2XTR - chain A; structure by X-ray diffraction, 2.14 A resolution.

Chain A:
Molecule: Colicin-M
Organism: Escherichia coli
Reference sequence: P05820 (CEAM_ECOLX); residue numbers follow UniProt; this construct covers 1-271
Sequence (271 residues; numbered 1 to 271; the number before each row is that of its first residue):
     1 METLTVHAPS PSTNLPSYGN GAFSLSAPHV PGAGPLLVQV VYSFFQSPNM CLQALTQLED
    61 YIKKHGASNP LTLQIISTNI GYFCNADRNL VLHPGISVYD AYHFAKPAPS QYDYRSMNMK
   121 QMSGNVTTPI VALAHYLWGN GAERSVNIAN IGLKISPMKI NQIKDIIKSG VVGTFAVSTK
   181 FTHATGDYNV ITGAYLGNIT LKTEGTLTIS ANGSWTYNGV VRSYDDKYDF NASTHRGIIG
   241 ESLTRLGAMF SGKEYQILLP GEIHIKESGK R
Not modelled in the structure: 1
Differences from the reference sequence: engineered mutation Ala176 (Pro in P05820)
Curated features (UniProtKB/Swiss-Prot):
  - motif: Glu2 to Pro9 (TonB box)
What the authors report for this chain:
  - mutagenesis - P129A: decreased binding to FhuA
  - mutagenesis - P107A, P260A: unchanged binding to FhuA
  - mutagenesis - P107A (Tm = 51.8 degC), P129A (Tm = 48.8 degC): decreased stability
  - mutagenesis - P260A (Tm = 55.0 degC): unchanged stability
  - catalytic residues: Asp226 (citing earlier work)

Summary:
From the paper: the catalytic residue Asp226; P107A and P129A reduce stability.
Chain A is Colicin-M (Escherichia coli); the structure, Structure of the P176A Colicin M mutant from E. coli,
was determined by X-ray diffraction, deposited together with 2XMX and 2XTQ.
